Entry 7PE9 (electron microscopy, 3.70 A resolution); this record covers chains A and E of the 5 polymer chains in the assembly.

== Chain A ==
Protein: Serine/threonine-protein kinase mTOR
From: Homo sapiens
Notes: EC 2.7.11.1
UniProtKB: P42345 (MTOR_HUMAN); residue numbers follow UniProt; this construct covers 1-246, 259-2549
Amino-acid sequence (2571 residues; each row starts with the number of its first residue; note: 12 numbers in that range are skipped by the numbering (no residue carries them; nothing is unmodelled there); a row labelled like 246A-246Z holds insertion residues (246A, then the next letters in order)):
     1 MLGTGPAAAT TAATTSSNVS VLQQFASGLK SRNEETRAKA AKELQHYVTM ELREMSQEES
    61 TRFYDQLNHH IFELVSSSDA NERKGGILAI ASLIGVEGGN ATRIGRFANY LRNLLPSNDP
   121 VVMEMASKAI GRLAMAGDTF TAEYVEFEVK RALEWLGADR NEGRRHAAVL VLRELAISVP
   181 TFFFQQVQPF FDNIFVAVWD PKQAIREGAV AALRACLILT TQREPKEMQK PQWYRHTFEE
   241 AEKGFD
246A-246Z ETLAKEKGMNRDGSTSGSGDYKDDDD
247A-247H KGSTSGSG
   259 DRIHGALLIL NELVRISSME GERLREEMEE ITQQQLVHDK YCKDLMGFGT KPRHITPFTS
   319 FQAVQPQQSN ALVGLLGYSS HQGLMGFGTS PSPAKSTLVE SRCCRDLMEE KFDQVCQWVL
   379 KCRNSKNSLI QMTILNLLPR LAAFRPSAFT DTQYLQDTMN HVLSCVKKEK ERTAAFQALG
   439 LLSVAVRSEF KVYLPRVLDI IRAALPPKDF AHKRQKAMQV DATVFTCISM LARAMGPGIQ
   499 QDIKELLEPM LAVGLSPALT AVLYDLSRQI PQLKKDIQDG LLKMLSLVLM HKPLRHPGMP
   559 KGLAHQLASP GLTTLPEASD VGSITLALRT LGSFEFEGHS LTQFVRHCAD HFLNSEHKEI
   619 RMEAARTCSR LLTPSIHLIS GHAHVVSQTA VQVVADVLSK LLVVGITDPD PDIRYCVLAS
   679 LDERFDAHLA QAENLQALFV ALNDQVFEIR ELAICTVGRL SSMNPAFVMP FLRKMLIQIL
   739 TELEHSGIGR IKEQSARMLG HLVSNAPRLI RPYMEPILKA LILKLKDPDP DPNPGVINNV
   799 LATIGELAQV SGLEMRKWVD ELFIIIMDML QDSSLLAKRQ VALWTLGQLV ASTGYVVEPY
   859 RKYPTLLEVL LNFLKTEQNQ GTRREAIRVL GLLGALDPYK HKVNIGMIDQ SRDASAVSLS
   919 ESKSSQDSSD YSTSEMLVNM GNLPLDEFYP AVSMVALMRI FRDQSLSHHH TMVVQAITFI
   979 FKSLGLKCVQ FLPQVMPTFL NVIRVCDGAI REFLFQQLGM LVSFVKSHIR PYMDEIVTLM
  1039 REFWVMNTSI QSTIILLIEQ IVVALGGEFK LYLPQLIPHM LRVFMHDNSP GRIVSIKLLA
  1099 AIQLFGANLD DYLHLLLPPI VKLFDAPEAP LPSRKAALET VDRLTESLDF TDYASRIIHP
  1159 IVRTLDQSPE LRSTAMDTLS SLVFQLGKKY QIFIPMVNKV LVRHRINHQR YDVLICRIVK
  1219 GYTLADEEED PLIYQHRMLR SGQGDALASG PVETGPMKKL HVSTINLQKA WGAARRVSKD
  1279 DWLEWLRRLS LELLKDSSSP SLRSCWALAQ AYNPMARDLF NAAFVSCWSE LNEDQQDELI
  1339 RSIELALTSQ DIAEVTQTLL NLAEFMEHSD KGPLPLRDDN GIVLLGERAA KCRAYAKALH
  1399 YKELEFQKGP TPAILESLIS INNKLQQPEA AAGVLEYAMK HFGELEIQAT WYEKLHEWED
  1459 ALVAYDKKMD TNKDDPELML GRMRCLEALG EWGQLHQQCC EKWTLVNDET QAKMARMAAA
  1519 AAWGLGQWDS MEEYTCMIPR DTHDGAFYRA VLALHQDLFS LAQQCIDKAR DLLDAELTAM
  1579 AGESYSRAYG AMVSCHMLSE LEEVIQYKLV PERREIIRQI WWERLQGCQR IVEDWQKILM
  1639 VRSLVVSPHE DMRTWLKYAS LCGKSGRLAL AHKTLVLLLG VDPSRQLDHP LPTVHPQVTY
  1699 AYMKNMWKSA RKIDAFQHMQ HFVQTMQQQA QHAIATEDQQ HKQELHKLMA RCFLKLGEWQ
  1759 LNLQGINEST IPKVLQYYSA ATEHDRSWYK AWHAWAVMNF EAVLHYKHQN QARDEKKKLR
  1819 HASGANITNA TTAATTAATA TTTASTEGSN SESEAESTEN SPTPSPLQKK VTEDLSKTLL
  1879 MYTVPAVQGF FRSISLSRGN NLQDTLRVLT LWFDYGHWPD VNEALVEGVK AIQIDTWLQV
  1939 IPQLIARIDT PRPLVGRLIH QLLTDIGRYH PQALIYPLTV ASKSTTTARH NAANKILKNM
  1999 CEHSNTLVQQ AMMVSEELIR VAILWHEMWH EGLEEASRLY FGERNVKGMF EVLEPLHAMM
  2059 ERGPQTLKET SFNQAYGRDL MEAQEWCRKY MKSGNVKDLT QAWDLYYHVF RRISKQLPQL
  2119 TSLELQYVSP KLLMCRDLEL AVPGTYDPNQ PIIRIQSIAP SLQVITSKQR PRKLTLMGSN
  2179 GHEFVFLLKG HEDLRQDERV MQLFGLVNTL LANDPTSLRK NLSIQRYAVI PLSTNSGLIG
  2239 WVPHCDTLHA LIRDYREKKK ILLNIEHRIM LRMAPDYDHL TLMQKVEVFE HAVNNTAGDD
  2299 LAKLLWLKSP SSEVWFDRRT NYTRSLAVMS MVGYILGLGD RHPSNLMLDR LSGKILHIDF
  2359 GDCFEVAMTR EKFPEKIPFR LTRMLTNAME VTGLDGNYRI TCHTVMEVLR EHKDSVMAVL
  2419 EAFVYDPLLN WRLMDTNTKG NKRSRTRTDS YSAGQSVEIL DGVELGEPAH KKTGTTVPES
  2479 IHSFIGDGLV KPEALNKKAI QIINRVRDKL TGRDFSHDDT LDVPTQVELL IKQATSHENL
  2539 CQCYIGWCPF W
Not modelled in the structure: 1-16, 31-36, 54-59, 75-81, 157-161, 224-232, 246A-246Z, 247A-247H, 290-303, 318-355, 381-385, 405-409, 467-477, 492-496, 550-579, 596-598, 634-643, 787-790, 904-928, 1239-1262, 1811-1872, 2434-2491
Sequence notes: insertion (246M-246Z, 247A-247H)
Residues lining bound ligands: inositol hexakisphosphate (IHP): Arg1628, Lys1655, Ser1658, Lys1662, Tyr1698, Lys1702, Arg1749, Trp1786, Lys1788
Swiss-Prot annotation at these positions:
  - region: Val2162 to Arg2168 (G-loop), Lys2258 to Gly2296 (Interaction with MLST8), Gly2335 to Asn2343 (Catalytic loop), His2355 to Thr2380 (Activation loop)
  - binding site (1D-myo-inositol hexakisphosphate): Lys1662, Lys1702, Arg1749
  - binding site (ATP): Ser2165, Gln2167, Leu2185, Lys2187, Glu2190, Tyr2225, Gly2238, Trp2239, Val2240, Thr2245, Met2345, Ile2356
  - binding site (Mg(2+)): Asn2343, Asp2357
  - modified residue: Met1 (N-acetylmethionine), Ser567 (Phosphoserine), Thr1162 (Phosphothreonine), Lys1218 (N6-acetyllysine), Ser1261 (Phosphoserine), Ser2159 (Phosphoserine), Thr2164 (Phosphothreonine), Thr2173 (Phosphothreonine), Thr2446 (Phosphothreonine), Ser2448 (Phosphoserine), Ser2478 (Phosphoserine), Ser2481 (Phosphoserine)
  - cross-link: Lys2066 (Glycyl lysine isopeptide (Lys-Gly) (interchain with G-Cter in ubiquitin))
  - natural variant: Ala8 (A8S: In a lung large cell carcinoma sample), Met135 (M135T: In a metastatic melanoma sample), Arg624 (R624H: In FCORD2; uncertain significance), Asp1376 (D1376E: Found in a patient with focal epilepsy; uncertain significance), Tyr1450 (Y1450D: In FCORD2), Trp1456 (W1456G: In FCORD2), Ala1459 (A1459D: In FCORD2; A1459S: In FCORD2; uncertain significance), Leu1460 (L1460P: In FCORD2), Cys1483 (C1483R: In FCORD2), Trp1490 (W1490R: In SKS), Met1595 (M1595I: In SKS), Arg1709 (R1709H: In FCORD2; uncertain significance), 13 further natural variant entries in UniProt
  - mutagenesis: Lys2066 (K2066R: Complete loss ubiquitination by the SCF(FBXO22) complex), Ser2159 (S2159A: Reduces mTORC1-associated S-2481 autophosphorylation; when associated with A-2164. Reduced activity of the mTORC1 complex; S2159D: Mimics phosphorylation ...), Thr2164 (T2164A: Reduces mTORC1-associated S-2481 autophosphorylation; when associated with A-2159; T2164E: Stronger phosphorylation of RPS6KB1; when associated with D-2159), Thr2173 (T2173A: Increased mTOR kinase activity), His2340 (H2340A: Barely detectable kinase activity), Asp2357 (D2357E: Kinase-dead mutant, loss of interaction with TM4SF5 and loss of lysosome membrane localization; when associated with I-2364), Val2364 (V2364I: Kinase-dead mutant, loss of interaction with TM4SF5 and loss of lysosome membrane localization; when associated with E-2357)

== Chain E ==
Protein: Rapamycin-insensitive companion of mTOR
From: Homo sapiens
UniProtKB: Q6R327 (RICTR_HUMAN); residue numbers follow UniProt; this construct covers 1-1708
Amino-acid sequence (1708 residues; row label = number of the first residue in the row):
     1 MAAIGRGRSL KNLRVRGRND SGEENVPLDL TREPSDNLRE ILQNVARLQG VSNMRKLGHL
    61 NNFTKLLCDI GHSEEKLGFH YEDIIICLRL ALLNEAKEVR AAGLRALRYL IQDSSILQKV
   121 LKLKVDYLIA RCIDIQQSNE VERTQALRLV RKMITVNASL FPSSVTNSLI AVGNDGLQER
   181 DRMVRACIAI ICELALQNPE VVALRGGLNT ILKNVIDCQL SRINEALITT ILHLLNHPKT
   241 RQYVRADVEL ERILAPYTDF HYRHSPDTAE GQLKEDREAR FLASKMGIIA TFRSWAGIIN
   301 LCKPGNSGIQ SLIGVLCIPN MEIRRGLLEV LYDIFRLPLP VVTEEFIEAL LSVDPGRFQD
   361 SWRLSDGFVA AEAKTILPHR ARSRPDLMDN YLALILSAFI RNGLLEGLVE VITNSDDHIS
   421 VRATILLGEL LHMANTILPH SHSHHLHCLP TLMNMAASFD IPKEKRLRAS AALNCLKRFH
   481 EMKKRGPKPY SLHLDHIIQK AIATHQKRDQ YLRVQKDIFI LKDTEEALLI NLRDSQVLQH
   541 KENLEWNWNL IGTILKWPNV NLRNYKDEQL HRFVRRLLYF YKPSSKLYAN LDLDFAKAKQ
   601 LTVVGCQFTE FLLESEEDGQ GYLEDLVKDI VQWLNASSGM KPERSLQNNG LLTTLSQHYF
   661 LFIGTLSCHP HGVKMLEKCS VFQCLLNLCS LKNQDHLLKL TVSSLDYSRD GLARVILSKI
   721 LTAATDACRL YATKHLRVLL RANVEFFNNW GIELLVTQLH DKNKTISSEA LDILDEACED
   781 KANLHALIQM KPALSHLGDK GLLLLLRFLS IPKGFSYLNE RGYVAKQLEK WHREYNSKYV
   841 DLIEEQLNEA LTTYRKPVDG DNYVRRSNQR LQRPHVYLPI HLYGQLVHHK TGCHLLEVQN
   901 IITELCRNVR TPDLDKWEEI KKLKASLWAL GNIGSSNWGL NLLQEENVIP DILKLAKQCE
   961 VLSIRGTCVY VLGLIAKTKQ GCDILKCHNW DAVRHSRKHL WPVVPDDVEQ LCNELSSIPS
  1021 TLSLNSESTS SRHNSESESV PSSMFILEDD RFGSSSTSTF FLDINEDTEP TFYDRSGPIK
  1081 DKNSFPFFAS SKLVKNRILN SLTLPNKKHR SSSDPKGGKL SSESKTSNRR IRTLTEPSVD
  1141 FNHSDDFTPI STVQKTLQLE TSFMGNKHIE DTGSTPSIGE NDLKFTKNFG TENHRENTSR
  1201 ERLVVESSTS SHMKIRSQSF NTDTTTSGIS SMSSSPSRET VGVDATTMDT DCGSMSTVVS
  1261 TKTIKTSHYL TPQSNHLSLS KSNSVSLVPP GSSHTLPRRA QSLKAPSIAT IKSLADCNFS
  1321 YTSSRDAFGY ATLKRLQQQR MHPSLSHSEA LASPAKDVLF TDTITMKANS FESRLTPSRF
  1381 MKALSYASLD KEDLLSPINQ NTLQRSSSVR SMVSSATYGG SDDYIGLALP VDINDIFQVK
  1441 DIPYFQTKNI PPHDDRGARA FAHDAGGLPS GTGGLVKNSF HLLRQQMSLT EIMNSIHSDA
  1501 SLFLESTEDT GLQEHTDDNC LYCVCIEILG FQPSNQLSAI CSHSDFQDIP YSDWCEQTIH
  1561 NPLEVVPSKF SGISGCSDGV SQEGSASSTK STELLLGVKT IPDDTPMCRI LLRKEVLRLV
  1621 INLSSSVSTK CHETGLLTIK EKYPQTFDDI CLYSEVSHLL SHCTFRLPCR RFIQELFQDV
  1681 QFLQMHEEAE AVLATPPKQP IVDTSAES
Not modelled in the structure: 1-24, 511-519, 858-871, 1006-1422, 1449-1478, 1495-1509, 1537-1606, 1695-1708
Metal / ion sites: Zn2+: His1515, Cys1520, Cys1523, Cys1651
Residues lining bound ligands: acetyl group (ACE): Arg293, Trp295, Tyr391, Tyr970
Swiss-Prot annotation at these positions:
  - binding site (ATP): Asn543, Arg572, Arg576
  - binding site (Zn(2+)): His1515, Cys1520, Cys1523, Cys1651
  - modified residue: Ser21 (Phosphoserine), Ser35 (Phosphoserine), Ser265 (Phosphoserine), Lys1092 (N6-acetyllysine), Lys1095 (N6-acetyllysine), Thr1103 (Phosphothreonine), Lys1116 (N6-acetyllysine), Lys1119 (N6-acetyllysine), Lys1125 (N6-acetyllysine), Thr1135 (Phosphothreonine), Ser1138 (Phosphoserine), Ser1162 (Phosphoserine), Ser1219 (Phosphoserine), Ser1235 (Phosphoserine), Thr1271 (Phosphothreonine), Ser1274 (Phosphoserine), Ser1278 (Phosphoserine), Ser1282 (Phosphoserine), Ser1284 (Phosphoserine), Thr1295 (Phosphothreonine) and 16 more in UniProt
  - cross-link: Lys274 (Glycyl lysine isopeptide (Lys-Gly) (interchain with G-Cter in ubiquitin))
  - mutagenesis: Lys274 (K274G: Abolishes deubiquitination by USP9X and increases interaction with MTOR. No effect on interaction with SIN1), Lys1080 to Lys1082 (In M1; does not affect acetylation), Lys1092 to Lys1095 (In M2; decreased acetylation and activity of the mTORC2 complex), Lys1107 to Lys1108 (In M3; does not affect acetylation), Lys1116 to Lys1125 (In M4; decreased acetylation and activity of the mTORC2 complex), Thr1135 (T1135A: Impaired phosphorylation by RPS6KB1, leading to increased activity of the mTORC2 complex), Ser1235 (S1235A: Impaired phosphorylation by GSK3B in response to stress, leading to increased mTORC2 activity; S1235D: Mimics phosphorylation; decreased activity of mTORC2), Thr1695 (T1695G: Reduced GSK3-mediated phosphorylation, reduced interaction with FBXW7, reduced FBXW7-mediated ubiquitination and increased stability)

== How chain A and chain E interact ==
Residue-residue contacts (85; chain A residue first):
  Lys1068(A) with Leu467(E)
  Leu1069(A) with Leu467(E), hydrophobic
  Gln1073(A) with Lys463(E)
  Asp1109(A) with Leu467(E); Ser470(E), hydrogen bond; Asn474(E), hydrogen bond
  Tyr1110(A) with Leu467(E)
  Asp1150(A) with Lys477(E), salt bridge
  Asn1196(A) with Ile520(E), hydrogen bond (side chain-backbone); Leu521(E)
  Gln1207(A) with Ile530(E); Asp534(E), hydrogen bond
  Asp1210(A) with Trp557(E)
  Val1211(A) with Leu550(E), hydrophobic; Thr553(E)
  Cys1214(A) with Thr553(E); Lys556(E), hydrogen bond (side chain-backbone); Trp557(E), hydrophobic
  Arg1215(A) with Asn549(E), hydrogen bond
  Lys1218(A) with Lys556(E); Pro558(E)
  Tyr1220(A) with Gln600(E); Val603(E), hydrophobic
  Thr1221(A) with Asp495(E)
  Leu1222(A) with Lys488(E); Pro489(E), hydrophobic; Asp495(E); Gln499(E)
  Ala1223(A) with Pro489(E)
  Glu1225(A) with Arg485(E), hydrogen bond (backbone-side chain); Lys488(E), salt bridge
  Glu1226(A) with Arg485(E), hydrogen bond (backbone-side chain)
  Glu1227(A) with Arg485(E), salt bridge
  Leu1230(A) with Arg478(E)
  Ile1231(A) with Leu351(E), hydrophobic
  His1234(A) with Ile347(E)
  Arg1238(A) with Glu345(E), salt bridge; Glu348(E), salt bridge
  Phe2039(A) with Val1627(E), hydrophobic
  Arg2042(A) with Gln1485(E)
  Leu2065(A) with Gly314(E); Ile318(E), hydrophobic
  Ser2069(A) with Thr258(E); Asp259(E), hydrogen bond
  Asn2071(A) with Val248(E)
  Gln2072(A) with Glu251(E); Arg252(E); Thr258(E); Ser311(E)
  Ala2073(A) with Arg252(E)
  Arg2076(A) with Asn209(E); Val248(E); Glu249(E), salt bridge
  Asp2077(A) with Asn209(E)
  Met2079(A) with Arg245(E); Val248(E), hydrophobic
  Lys2087(A) with Gln1446(E)
  Val2094(A) with His1481(E)
  Lys2095(A) with Cys1663(E)
  Thr2098(A) with Ile1621(E); Ser1624(E); Ser1625(E)
  Gln2099(A) with His1662(E); Thr1664(E)
  Asp2102(A) with Ser1624(E); Ser1626(E); Thr1664(E); Arg1666(E), salt bridge
  His2106(A) with Pro266(E); Arg1666(E)
  Arg2109(A) with Pro266(E); Asp267(E)
  Arg2110(A) with Arg252(E); Tyr262(E); Arg263(E), hydrogen bond (side chain-backbone)
  Lys2113(A) with Arg263(E); Pro266(E), hydrogen bond (side chain-backbone)
  Gln2114(A) with His261(E); Arg263(E)
  Gln2124(A) with Cys317(E); Pro319(E)
  Tyr2125(A) with Thr258(E), hydrogen bond (side chain-backbone); Asp259(E); Phe260(E); Ile318(E), hydrophobic
Also at the interface, not in a pair above, chain A (60 interface residues in all): Asp1032, Tyr1070, Val1200, Ile1213, Gly1219, Thr2068, Gly2075, Glu2080, Glu2083, Asn2093, Trp2101, Tyr2105, Gln2117
Also at the interface, not in a pair above, chain E (71 interface residues in all): Arg205, Asp247, Leu254, Ala255, His264, Leu273, Val315, Leu350, Arg466, Ile498, Asn531, Gln607, Glu1514

== Summary ==
The interface between chain A and chain E involves 60 residues on one side and 71 on the other, with 12
hydrogen bonds and 7 salt bridges. Polar contacts include Asp1150(A)-Lys477(E), Glu1225(A)-Lys488(E) and
Glu1227(A)-Arg485(E). Bound to chain A: inositol hexakisphosphate.
Here chain A is Serine/threonine-protein kinase mTOR and chain E is Rapamycin-insensitive companion of mTOR,
both from Homo sapiens. Entry 7PE9 (cryo-EM structure of DEPTOR bound to human mTOR complex 2, DEPt-bound
subset local refinement) was determined by electron microscopy together with 7PE7, 7PE8, 7PEA, 7PEB and 7PEC
from the same study.
